7DRS - chains B and C of the 4 polymer chains in the assembly; structure by X-ray diffraction, 3.42 A resolution.

[Chain B (and C)]
Protein: SspE protein
Source organism: Streptomyces yokosukanensis
Notes: fragment: DUF262 and DUF1524 domains; chain C of this document is another copy of the same molecule, construct and numbering; everything in this record applies to it too
UniProt: A0A6I8WFL9 (A0A6I8WFL9_9ACTN); residue numbers follow UniProt; this construct covers 1-771
Chain sequence (771 residues; each row starts with the number of its first residue):
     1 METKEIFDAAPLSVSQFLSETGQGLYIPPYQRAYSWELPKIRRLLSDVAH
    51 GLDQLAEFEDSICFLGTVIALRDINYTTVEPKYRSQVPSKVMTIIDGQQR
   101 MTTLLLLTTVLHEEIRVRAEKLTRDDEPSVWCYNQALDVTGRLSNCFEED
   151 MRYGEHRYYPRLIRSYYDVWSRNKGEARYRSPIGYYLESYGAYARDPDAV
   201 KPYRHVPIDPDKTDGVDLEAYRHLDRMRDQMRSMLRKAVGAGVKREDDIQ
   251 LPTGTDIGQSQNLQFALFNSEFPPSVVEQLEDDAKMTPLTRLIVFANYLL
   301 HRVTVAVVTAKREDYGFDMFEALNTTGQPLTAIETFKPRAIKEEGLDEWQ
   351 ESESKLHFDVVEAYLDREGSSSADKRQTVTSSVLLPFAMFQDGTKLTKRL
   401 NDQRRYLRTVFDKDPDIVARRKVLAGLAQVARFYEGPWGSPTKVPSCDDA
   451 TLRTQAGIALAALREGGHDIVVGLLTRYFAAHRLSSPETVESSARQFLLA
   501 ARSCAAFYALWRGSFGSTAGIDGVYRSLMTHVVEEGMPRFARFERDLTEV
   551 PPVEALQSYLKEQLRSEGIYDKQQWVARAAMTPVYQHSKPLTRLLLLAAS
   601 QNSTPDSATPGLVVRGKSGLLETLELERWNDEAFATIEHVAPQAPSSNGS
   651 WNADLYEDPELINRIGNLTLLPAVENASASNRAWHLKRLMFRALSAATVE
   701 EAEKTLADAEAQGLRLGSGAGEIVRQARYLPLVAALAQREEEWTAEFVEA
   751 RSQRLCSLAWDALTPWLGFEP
From the paper describing this entry:
  - mutagenesis - G327DEL/Q328DEL/P329DEL, N676A: decreased catalytic activity
  - mutagenesis - Y30A, Q31A: abolished catalytic activity on 5'-CPSCA-3'-containing DNA fragment
  - mutagenesis - K40A: decreased growth
  - mutagenesis - K40A (Kd 22.2 uM): unchanged binding to DNA substrate
  - mutagenesis - R100A: increased binding to pUC19 DNA
  - mutagenesis - Y30A, Q31A: decreased binding to PT-DNA
  - mutagenesis - R100A: abolished catalytic activity on GTP (citing earlier work)
  - catalytic residues: N676
  - mutagenesis - K40A: unchanged catalytic activity on PT-DNA
  - mutagenesis - K40A: increased catalytic activity on DNA
  - mutagenesis - R404S/R408S: abolished binding to DNA

[How chain B and chain C interact]
Residue-residue contacts (93):
  M1(B) - D60(C)
  M1(B) - I62(C)  hydrophobic
  M1(B) - R302(C)
  E2(B) - S13(C)  hydrogen bond
  E2(B) - H301(C)  salt bridge
  T3(B) - P11(C)
  T3(B) - Q16(C)
  E5(B) - P11(C)
  I6(B) - I62(C)  hydrophobic
  I6(B) - T304(C)
  F7(B) - A10(C)
  F7(B) - P11(C)
  F7(B) - A306(C)  hydrophobic
  A9(B) - A9(C)  hydrophobic
  A10(B) - F7(C)
  P11(B) - T3(C)
  P11(B) - E5(C)
  P11(B) - F7(C)
  S13(B) - E2(C)  hydrogen bond
  Q16(B) - T3(C)
  P29(B) - P338(C)  hydrophobic
  Y30(B) - L330(C)
  Y30(B) - E334(C)
  Y30(B) - T335(C)
  Y30(B) - P338(C)
  Q31(B) - L330(C)
  R32(B) - L330(C)
  R32(B) - E334(C)  salt bridge
  R32(B) - R376(C)
  D60(B) - R312(C)  salt bridge
  D60(B) - Y315(C)  hydrogen bond (backbone-side chain)
  I62(B) - M1(C)  hydrophobic
  F64(B) - M319(C)  hydrophobic
  F64(B) - A322(C)  hydrophobic
  G66(B) - A322(C)
  T67(B) - A322(C)
  T67(B) - L323(C)
  E80(B) - K342(C)
  D96(B) - T326(C)
  D96(B) - G327(C)
  R100(B) - T325(C)  hydrogen bond (side chain-backbone)
  Y166(B) - P338(C)  hydrogen bond (side chain-backbone)
  Y166(B) - I341(C)  hydrophobic
  Y166(B) - D347(C)
  H301(B) - E2(C)  salt bridge
  T304(B) - E2(C)
  T304(B) - I6(C)
  R312(B) - D60(C)  salt bridge
  E313(B) - R339(C)  salt bridge
  Y315(B) - D60(C)  hydrogen bond (side chain-backbone)
  Y315(B) - I62(C)  hydrophobic
  F317(B) - R404(C)
  M319(B) - F64(C)  hydrophobic
  F320(B) - T326(C)
  F320(B) - G327(C)
  F320(B) - Q328(C)
  F320(B) - P329(C)
  E321(B) - L400(C)
  E321(B) - N401(C)
  E321(B) - R404(C)  salt bridge
  A322(B) - F64(C)  hydrophobic
  A322(B) - G66(C)
  L323(B) - T67(C)
  L323(B) - L323(C)
  L323(B) - T326(C)
  N324(B) - T326(C)
  N324(B) - G327(C)
  T325(B) - R100(C)  hydrogen bond
  T326(B) - D96(C)
  T326(B) - F320(C)
  T326(B) - L323(C)
  T326(B) - N324(C)
  G327(B) - D96(C)
  G327(B) - F320(C)
  G327(B) - N324(C)
  Q328(B) - F320(C)
  P329(B) - F320(C)  hydrophobic
  L330(B) - Y30(C)  hydrophobic
  L330(B) - R32(C)
  E334(B) - Y30(C)
  E334(B) - R32(C)  salt bridge
  P338(B) - P29(C)  hydrophobic
  P338(B) - Y166(C)
  R339(B) - E313(C)  salt bridge
  I341(B) - Y166(C)  hydrophobic
  K342(B) - E80(C)
  D347(B) - Y166(C)
  R376(B) - R32(C)
  L400(B) - E321(C)
  N401(B) - D318(C)
  N401(B) - E321(C)
  R404(B) - F317(C)
  R404(B) - E321(C)  salt bridge
Other interface residues (no listed pair), chain B (56 interface residues in all): R302, A306, D318, T335
Other interface residues (no listed pair), chain C (57 interface residues in all): Q31, L300

[Overview]
56 residues of chain B and 57 residues of chain C are in contact, with 7 hydrogen bonds and 10 salt bridges.
Polar contacts include E2(B)-H301(C), R32(B)-E334(C) and D60(B)-R312(C). The paper reports the catalytic
residue N676(B); G327DEL/Q328DEL/P329DEL and N676A of chain B reduce catalytic activity; 7 substitutions were
tested in all.
Chain B and chain C are both SspE protein (Streptomyces yokosukanensis); the structure, Structure of
SspE_40224, was determined by X-ray diffraction, deposited together with 7DRI and 7DRR.
